8GCZ - chain A; structure by X-ray diffraction, 2.40 A resolution.

# Chain A
Molecule: HIV-1 LM/HT Clade A/E CRF01 gp120 core
From: Human immunodeficiency virus 1
Reference sequence: A0A0M3KKW9 (A0A0M3KKW9_9HIV1); the author numbering skips numbers that UniProt does not, so the offset changes along the chain: 44-124 = UniProt 1-81; 198-301 = UniProt 82-185; 318-355 = UniProt 186-223; 357-396 = UniProt 224-263; 1 more segments
Chain sequence (355 residues; each row starts with the number of its first residue; note: 96 numbers in that range are skipped by the numbering (no residue carries them; nothing is unmodelled there)):
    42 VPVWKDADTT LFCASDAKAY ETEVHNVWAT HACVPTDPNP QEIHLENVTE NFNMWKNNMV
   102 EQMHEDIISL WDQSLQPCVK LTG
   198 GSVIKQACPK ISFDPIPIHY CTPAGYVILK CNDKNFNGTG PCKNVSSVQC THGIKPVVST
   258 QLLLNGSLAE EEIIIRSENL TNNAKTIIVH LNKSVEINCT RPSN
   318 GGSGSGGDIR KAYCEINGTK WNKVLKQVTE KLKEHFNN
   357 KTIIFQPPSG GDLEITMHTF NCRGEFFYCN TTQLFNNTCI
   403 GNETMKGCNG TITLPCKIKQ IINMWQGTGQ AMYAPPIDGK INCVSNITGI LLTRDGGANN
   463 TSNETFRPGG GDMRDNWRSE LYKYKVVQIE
Disordered / not traced: 42, 318-324, 403-408, 492
Disulfides: Cys54-Cys74, Cys119-Cys205, Cys218-Cys247, Cys228-Cys239, Cys296-Cys331, Cys378-Cys445, Cys385-Cys418, Cys395-Cys410
Covalently attached groups: N-acetylglucosamine (NAG) linked to Asn234, Asn241, Asn262, Asn276, Asn289, Asn295, Asn334, Asn355, Asn386, Asn392, Asn448, Asn461
Differences from the reference sequence: expression tag (42-43); engineered mutation Tyr61 (His18 in A0A0M3KKW9), His105 (Gln62 in A0A0M3KKW9), Ile108 (Val65 in A0A0M3KKW9), Thr375 (His242 in A0A0M3KKW9), Asp474 (Asn335 in A0A0M3KKW9), Met475 (Ile336 in A0A0M3KKW9), Arg476 (Lys337 in A0A0M3KKW9)
Ligand contacts: ZXC-I-090 (YZI; (3S,5S)-5-(aminomethyl)-N-(4-chloro-3-fluorophenyl)-1-(4-methylpiperazine-1-carbonyl)piperidine-3-carboxamide): Trp112, Val255, Ser256, Thr257, Asp368, Glu370, Ile371, Thr375, Phe376, Asn377, Phe382, Ile424, Asn425, Met426, Trp427, Gly429, Thr430, Gly473, Met475
What the authors report for this chain:
  - binding site for ZXC-I-090: Asp368, Glu370, Met426, Trp427

# Summary
Chain A binds ZXC-I-090. N-acetylglucosamine is covalently linked to Asn234, Asn241, Asn262, Asn276, Asn289
and Asn295 and 6 more. The paper reports a binding site for ZXC-I-090 at Asp368, Glu370 and Met426 among
others.
Chain A is HIV-1 LM/HT Clade A/E CRF01 gp120 core (Human immunodeficiency virus 1); the structure, Crystal
Structure of HIV-1 LM/HT Clade A/E CRF01 GP120 Core in Complex with ZXC-I-090, was determined by X-ray
diffraction, deposited together with 8GD1, 8GD3, 8GD5 and 8GJT.
